Entry 8UKR (X-ray diffraction, 3.78 A resolution); this record covers chains R and B of the 13 polymer chains in the assembly.

# Chain R
Molecule: 9-nt RNA strand
From: synthetic construct
Sequence (9 nucleotides; row label = number of the first residue in the row):
     1 AUCGAGAGG

# Chain B
Molecule: DNA-directed RNA polymerase II subunit RPB2
From: Saccharomyces cerevisiae S288C
Notes: EC 2.7.7.6
UniProtKB: P08518 (RPB2_YEAST); numbering as in UniProt (aligned over 1-1224)
Sequence (1224 residues; each row starts with the number of its first residue):
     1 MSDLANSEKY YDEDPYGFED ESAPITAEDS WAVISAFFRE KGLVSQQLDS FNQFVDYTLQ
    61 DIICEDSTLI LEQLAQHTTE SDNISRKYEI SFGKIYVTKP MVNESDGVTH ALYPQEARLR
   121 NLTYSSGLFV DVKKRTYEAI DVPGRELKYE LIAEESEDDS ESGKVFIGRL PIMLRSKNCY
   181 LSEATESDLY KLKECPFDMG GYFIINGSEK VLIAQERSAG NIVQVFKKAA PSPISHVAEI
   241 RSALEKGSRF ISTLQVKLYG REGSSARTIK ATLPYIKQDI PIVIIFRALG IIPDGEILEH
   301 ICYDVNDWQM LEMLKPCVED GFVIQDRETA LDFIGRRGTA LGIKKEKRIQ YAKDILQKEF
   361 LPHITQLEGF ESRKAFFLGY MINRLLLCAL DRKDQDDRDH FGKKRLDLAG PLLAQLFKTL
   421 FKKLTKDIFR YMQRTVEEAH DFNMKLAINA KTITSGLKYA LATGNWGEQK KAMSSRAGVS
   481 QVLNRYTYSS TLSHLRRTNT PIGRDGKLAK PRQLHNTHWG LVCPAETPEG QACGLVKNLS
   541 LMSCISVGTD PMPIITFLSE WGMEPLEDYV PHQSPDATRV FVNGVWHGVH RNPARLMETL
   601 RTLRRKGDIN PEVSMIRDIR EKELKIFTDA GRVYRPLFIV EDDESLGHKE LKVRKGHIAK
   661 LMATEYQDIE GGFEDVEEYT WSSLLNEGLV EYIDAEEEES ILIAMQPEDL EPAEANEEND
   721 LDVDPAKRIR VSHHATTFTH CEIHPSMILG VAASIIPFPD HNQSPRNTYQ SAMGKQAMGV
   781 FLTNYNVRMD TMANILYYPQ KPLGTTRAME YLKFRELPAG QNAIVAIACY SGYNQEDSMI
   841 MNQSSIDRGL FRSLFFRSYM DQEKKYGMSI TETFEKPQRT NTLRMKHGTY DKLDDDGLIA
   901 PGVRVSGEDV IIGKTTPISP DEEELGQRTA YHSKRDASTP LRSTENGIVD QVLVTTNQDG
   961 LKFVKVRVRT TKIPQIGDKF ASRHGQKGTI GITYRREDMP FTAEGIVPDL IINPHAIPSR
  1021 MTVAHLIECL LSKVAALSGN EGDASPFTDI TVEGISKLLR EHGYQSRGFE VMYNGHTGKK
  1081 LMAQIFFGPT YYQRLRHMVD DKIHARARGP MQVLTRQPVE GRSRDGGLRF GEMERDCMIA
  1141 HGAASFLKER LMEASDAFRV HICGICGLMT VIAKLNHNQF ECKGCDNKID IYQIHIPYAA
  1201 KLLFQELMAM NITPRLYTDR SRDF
Not modelled in the structure: 1-19, 76-85, 139-161, 338-344, 439-445, 503-508, 644-646, 669-675, 715-720, 920-929, 1222-1224

# How chain R and chain B interact
Pairs across the interface (12):
  G4(R) with Ala477(B), phosphate contact; Gly478(B), sugar contact
  A5(R) with Ala477(B), sugar contact; Gly478(B), sugar contact; Gln481(B), hydrogen bond to the phosphate
  G6(R) with Gln481(B), sugar contact
  A7(R) with Gln776(B), hydrogen bond to the phosphate; His1097(B), sugar contact
  G8(R) with Gln776(B), hydrogen bond to the phosphate; His1097(B), phosphate contact
  G9(R) with Lys979(B), salt bridge to the phosphate; Lys987(B), salt bridge to the phosphate
Also at the interface, not in a pair above, chain B (10 interface residues in all): Thr463, Asn465, Ala772

# In short
The interface between chain R and chain B involves 6 residues on one side and 10 on the other, with 3 hydrogen
bonds and 2 salt bridges. Polar contacts include A5(R)-Gln481(B), A7(R)-Gln776(B) and G8(R)-Gln776(B).
Chain R is a 9-nt RNA strand (synthetic construct) and chain B is DNA-directed RNA polymerase II subunit RPB2
(Saccharomyces cerevisiae S288C); the structure, RNA polymerase II elongation complex with Fapy-dG lesion
soaking with ATP before chemistry, was determined by X-ray diffraction together with 8UKQ, 8UKS, 8UKT and 8UKU
from the same study.
